8ES7 - chains Y and A of the 8 polymer chains in the assembly; structure by electron microscopy, 3.04 A resolution.

# Chain Y
Molecule: T-cell surface glycoprotein CD3 zeta chain
Organism: Homo sapiens
Reference sequence: P20963 (CD3Z_HUMAN); residues 1-164 here = UniProt positions 1-164
Sequence (173 residues; each row starts with the number of its first residue):
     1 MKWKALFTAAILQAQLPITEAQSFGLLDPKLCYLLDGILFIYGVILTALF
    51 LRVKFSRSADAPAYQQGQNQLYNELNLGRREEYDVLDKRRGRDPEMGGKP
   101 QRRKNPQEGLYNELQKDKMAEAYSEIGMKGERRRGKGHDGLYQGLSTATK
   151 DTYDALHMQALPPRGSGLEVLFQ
Unresolved in the structure: 1-24, 56-173
Construct notes: expression tag (165-173)
Swiss-Prot annotation at these positions:
  - modified residue: Ser58 (Phosphoserine), Tyr64 (Phosphotyrosine), Tyr72 (Phosphotyrosine), Tyr83 (Phosphotyrosine), Tyr111 (Phosphotyrosine), Tyr123 (Phosphotyrosine), Tyr142 (Phosphotyrosine), Tyr153 (Phosphotyrosine)
  - mutagenesis: Asp36 (D36E/L/V: Decreases cell surface expression of IgG Fc receptor complex)

# Chain A
Molecule: PN45545 TCR alpha chain
Organism: Homo sapiens
Sequence (278 residues; row label = number of the first residue in the row; numbers below 1 keep their minus sign (Met-19 is residue -19)):
   -19 MSLSSLLKVVTASLWLGPGIAQKITQTQPGMFVQEKEAVTLDCTYDTSDP
    31 SYGLFWYKQPSSGEMIFLIYQGSYDQQNATEGRYSLNFQKARKSANLVIS
    81 ASQLGDSAMYFCAMRGGGSGGSYIPTFGRGTSLIVHPNIQNPDPAVYQLR
   131 DSKSSDKSVCLFTDFDSQTNVSQSKDSDVYITDKTVLDMRSMDFKSNSAV
   181 AWSNKSDFACANAFNNSIIPEDTFFPSPESSCDVKLVEKSFETDTNLNFQ
   231 NLSVIGFRILLLKVAGFNLLMTLRLWSS
Unresolved in the structure: -19 to 1, 258
Cystine bridges: Cys23-Cys92, Cys140-Cys190
Covalent attachments: N-acetylglucosamine (NAG) linked to Asn58, Asn150, Asn184, Asn195
From the paper describing this entry:
  - post-translational modification sites: Asn58, Asn150, Asn184, Asn195

# Interface between chain Y and chain A
Residue-residue contacts (10):
  Tyr33(Y) with Val234(A); Arg238(A)
  Asp36(Y) with Arg238(A), salt bridge
  Phe40(Y) with Leu242(A), hydrophobic; Ala245(A), hydrophobic
  Thr47(Y) with Leu249(A)
  Ala48(Y) with Leu249(A), hydrophobic
  Leu51(Y) with Leu250(A), hydrophobic; Leu253(A), hydrophobic
  Arg52(Y) with Trp256(A)
Interface residues without a listed pair, chain Y (9 interface residues in all): Leu27, Val44
Interface residues without a listed pair, chain A (10 interface residues in all): Phe221, Leu241

# Overview
Chain Y and chain A form an interface of 9 and 10 residues respectively, with 1 salt bridge. Its one
salt-bridged contact is Asp36(Y)-Arg238(A). N-acetylglucosamine is covalently linked to Asn58(A), Asn150(A),
Asn184(A) and Asn195(A). Curated annotation (UniProt) lists one mutagenesis site on chain Y. From the paper:
modification sites Asn58(A), Asn150(A) and Asn184(A) among others.
Here chain Y is T-cell surface glycoprotein CD3 zeta chain and chain A is PN45545 TCR alpha chain, both from
Homo sapiens. Entry 8ES7 (CryoEM structure of PN45545 TCR-CD3 complex) was determined by electron microscopy,
deposited together with 8ES8, 8ES9, 8ESA and 8ESB.
